PDB entry 8OLB | electron microscopy, 3.40 A resolution | chains g and i of the 28 polymer chains in the assembly

== Chain g (and i) ==
Molecule: Outer capsid glycoprotein VP7
Notes: chain i of this document is another copy of the same molecule, construct and numbering; everything in this record applies to it too
UniProtKB: A0A060IEQ1 (A0A060IEQ1_9VIRU); residue numbers follow UniProt; this construct covers 1-326
Amino-acid sequence (326 residues; numbered 1 to 326; the number before each row is that of its first residue):
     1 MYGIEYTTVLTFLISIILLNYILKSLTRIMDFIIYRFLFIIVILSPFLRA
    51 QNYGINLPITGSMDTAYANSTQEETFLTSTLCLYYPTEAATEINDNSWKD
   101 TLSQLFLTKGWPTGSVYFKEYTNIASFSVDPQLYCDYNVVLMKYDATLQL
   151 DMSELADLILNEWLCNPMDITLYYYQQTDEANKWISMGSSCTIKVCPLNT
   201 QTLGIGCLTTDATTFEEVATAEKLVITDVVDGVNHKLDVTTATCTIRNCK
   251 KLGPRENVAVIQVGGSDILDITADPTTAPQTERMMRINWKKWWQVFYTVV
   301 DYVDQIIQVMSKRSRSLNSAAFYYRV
Not modelled in the structure: 1-50 (chain i: 1-51, 325-326)
Disulfides: Cys82-Cys135, Cys191-Cys244, Cys196-Cys207
Bound ions: Ca2+ site 1: Gln177, Asp228, Val229, Asp231 (shared with 1 residue of chain h); Ca2+ site 2: Gly206, Thr214; Ca2+ site 3: Asp301 (shared with 4 residues of chain f)

== Interface between chain g and chain i ==
Residue-residue contacts (57):
  Gln51(g) with Ile55(i)
  Asn52(g) with Ile55(i), hydrogen bond (backbone-backbone); Leu57(i), hydrogen bond (side chain-backbone); Pro58(i); Ile59(i)
  Tyr53(g) with Ile55(i), hydrophobic
  Gly54(g) with Arg313(i), hydrogen bond (backbone-side chain)
  Ile55(g) with Tyr53(i); Ile59(i), hydrophobic
  Leu57(g) with Tyr53(i); Gly54(i); Leu57(i); Ile59(i), hydrophobic
  Pro58(g) with Leu57(i)
  Ile59(g) with Gly54(i); Leu57(i), hydrophobic
  Tyr117(g) with Tyr324(i)
  Tyr134(g) with Tyr323(i)
  Cys135(g) with Tyr323(i)
  Asp136(g) with Tyr324(i)
  Leu164(g) with Arg315(i); Leu317(i), hydrophobic
  Cys165(g) with Tyr134(i)
  Asn166(g) with Arg315(i), hydrogen bond
  Pro167(g) with Tyr117(i), hydrogen bond (backbone-side chain); Lys119(i); Tyr134(i)
  Met168(g) with Tyr117(i), hydrophobic
  Asp169(g) with Tyr117(i)
  Leu172(g) with Lys99(i)
  Tyr173(g) with Ser103(i), hydrogen bond; Thr113(i); Gly114(i); Val116(i), hydrogen bond (side chain-backbone)
  Tyr175(g) with Tyr117(i), hydrogen bond
  Arg313(g) with Leu317(i)
  Ser314(g) with Tyr53(i)
  Asn318(g) with Ile55(i)
  Ser319(g) with Asn52(i); Tyr53(i); Ile55(i)
  Ala320(g) with Tyr53(i), hydrophobic
  Phe322(g) with Glu162(i); Arg313(i), hydrogen bond (backbone-side chain); Ser314(i)
  Tyr323(g) with Tyr53(i), hydrophobic; Arg313(i); Arg315(i)
  Tyr324(g) with Arg315(i); Leu317(i)
  Arg325(g) with Glu162(i), salt bridge; Leu252(i); Arg315(i); Ser316(i); Leu317(i), hydrogen bond (backbone-backbone)
  Val326(g) with Leu317(i), hydrophobic; Phe322(i)
Interface residues without a listed pair, chain g (35 interface residues in all): Asn56, Thr80, Glu162, Trp163
Interface residues without a listed pair, chain i (30 interface residues in all): Thr80, Asp100, Cys135, Asp136, Lys312

== Overview ==
The interface between chain g and chain i involves 35 residues on one side and 30 on the other; the contacts
include 10 hydrogen bonds and 1 salt bridge. Polar contacts include Arg325(g)-Glu162(i), Asn52(g)-Leu57(i) and
Gly54(g)-Arg313(i).
Both chains are Outer capsid glycoprotein VP7. Entry 8OLB (SA11 Rotavirus Non-tripsinized Triple Layered
Particle) was determined by electron microscopy (same publication as 8OLC, 8OLE and 8QTZ).
